PDB entry 7CAK | electron microscopy, 3.58 A resolution | chains A and D of the 9 polymer chains in the assembly

# Chain A
Molecule: Spike glycoprotein
Source organism: Severe acute respiratory syndrome coronavirus 2
Reference sequence: P0DTC2 (SPIKE_SARS2); residue numbers follow UniProt; this construct covers 1-1208
Amino-acid sequence (1208 residues; each row starts with the number of its first residue):
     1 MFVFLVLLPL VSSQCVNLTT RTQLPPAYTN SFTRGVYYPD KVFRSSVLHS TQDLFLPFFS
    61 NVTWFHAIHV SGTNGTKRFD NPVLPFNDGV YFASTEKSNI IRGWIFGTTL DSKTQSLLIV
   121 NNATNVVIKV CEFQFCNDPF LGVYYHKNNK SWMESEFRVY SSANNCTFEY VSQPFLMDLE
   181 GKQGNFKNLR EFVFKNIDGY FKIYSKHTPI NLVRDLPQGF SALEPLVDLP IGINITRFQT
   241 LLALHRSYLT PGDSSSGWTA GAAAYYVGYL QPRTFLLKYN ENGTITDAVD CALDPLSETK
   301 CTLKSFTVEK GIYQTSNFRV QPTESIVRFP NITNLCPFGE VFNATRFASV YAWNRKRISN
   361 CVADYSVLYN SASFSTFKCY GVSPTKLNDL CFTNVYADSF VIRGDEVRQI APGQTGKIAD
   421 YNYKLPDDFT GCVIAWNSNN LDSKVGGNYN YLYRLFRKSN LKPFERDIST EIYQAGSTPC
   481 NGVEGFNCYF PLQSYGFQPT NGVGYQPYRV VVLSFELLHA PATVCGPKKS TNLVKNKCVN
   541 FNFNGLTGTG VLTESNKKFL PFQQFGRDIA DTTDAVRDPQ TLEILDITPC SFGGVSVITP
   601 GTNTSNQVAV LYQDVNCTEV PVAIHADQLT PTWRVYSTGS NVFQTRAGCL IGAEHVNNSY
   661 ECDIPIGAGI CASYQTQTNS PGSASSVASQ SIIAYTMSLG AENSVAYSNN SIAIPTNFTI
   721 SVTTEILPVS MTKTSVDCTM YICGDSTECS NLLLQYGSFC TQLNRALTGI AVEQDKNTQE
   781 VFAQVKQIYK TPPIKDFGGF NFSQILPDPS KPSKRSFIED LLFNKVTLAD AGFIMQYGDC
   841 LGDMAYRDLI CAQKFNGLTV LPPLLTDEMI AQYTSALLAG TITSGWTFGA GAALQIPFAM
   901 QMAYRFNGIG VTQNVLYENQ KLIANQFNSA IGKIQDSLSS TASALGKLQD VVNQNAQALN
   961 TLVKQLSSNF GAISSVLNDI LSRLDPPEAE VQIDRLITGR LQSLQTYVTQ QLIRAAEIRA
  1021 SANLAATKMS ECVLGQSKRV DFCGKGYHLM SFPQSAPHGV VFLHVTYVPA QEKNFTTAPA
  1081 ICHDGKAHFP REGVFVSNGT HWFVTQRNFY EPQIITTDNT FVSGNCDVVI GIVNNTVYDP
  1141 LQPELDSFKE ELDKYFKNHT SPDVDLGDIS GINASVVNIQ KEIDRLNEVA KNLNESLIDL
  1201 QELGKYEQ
Disordered / not traced: 1-24, 70-79, 173-185, 246-262, 445-446, 621-640, 677-688, 828-848, 1148-1208
Sequence notes: engineered mutation Gly682 (Arg in P0DTC2), Ser683 (Arg in P0DTC2), Ser685 (Arg in P0DTC2), Met835 (Lys in P0DTC2), Met844 (Ile in P0DTC2), Tyr846 (Ala in P0DTC2), Pro986 (Lys in P0DTC2), Pro987 (Val in P0DTC2)
Disulfides: Cys131-Cys166, Cys291-Cys301, Cys336-Cys361, Cys379-Cys432, Cys480-Cys488, Cys617-Cys649, Cys662-Cys671, Cys738-Cys760, Cys743-Cys749, Cys1032-Cys1043, Cys1082-Cys1126
Covalently attached groups: N-acetylglucosamine (NAG) linked to Asn61, Asn122, Asn234, Asn282, Asn331, Asn343, Asn603, Asn616, Asn657, Asn709, Asn717, Asn801, Asn1074, Asn1098, Asn1134
UniProt features mapped onto this chain:
  - region: Asn280 to Cys301 (Putative superantigen), Arg403 to Asp405 (Integrin-binding motif), Asn448 to Phe456 (Immunodominant HLA epitope recognized by the CD8+), Pro681, Ala684 (Putative superantigen), Ser816 to Tyr837 (Fusion peptide 1), Asp1163 to Glu1202 (Heptad repeat 2)
  - site: Arg815, Ser816 (Cleavage)
  - glycosylation: Asn17 (N-linked (GlcNAc...) (complex) asparagine), Asn61 (N-linked (GlcNAc...) (hybrid) asparagine), Asn74 (N-linked (GlcNAc...) (complex) asparagine), Asn122 (N-linked (GlcNAc...) (hybrid) asparagine), Asn149 (N-linked (GlcNAc...) (complex) asparagine), Asn165 (N-linked (GlcNAc...) (complex) asparagine), Asn234 (N-linked (GlcNAc...) (high mannose) asparagine), Asn282 (N-linked (GlcNAc...) (complex) asparagine), Thr323 (O-linked (GalNAc) threonine), Ser325 (O-linked (HexNAc...) serine), Asn331 (N-linked (GlcNAc...) (complex) asparagine), Asn343 (N-linked (GlcNAc...) (complex) asparagine), Asn603 (N-linked (GlcNAc...) (hybrid) asparagine), Asn616 (N-linked (GlcNAc...) (complex) asparagine), Asn657 (N-linked (GlcNAc...) (complex) asparagine), Thr676 (O-linked (GlcNAc...) threonine), Thr678 (O-linked (GlcNAc...) threonine), Asn709 (N-linked (GlcNAc...) (high mannose) asparagine), Asn717 (N-linked (GlcNAc...) (hybrid) asparagine), Asn801 (N-linked (GlcNAc...) (hybrid) asparagine) and 6 more in UniProt
  - natural variant: Leu5 (L5F: In strain: Iota/B.1.526), Ser13 (S13I: In strain: Epsilon/B.1.427/B.1.429), Leu18 (L18F: In strain: Beta/B.1.351, Gamma/P.1 and 1 more), Thr19 (T19I: In strain: Omicron/BQ.1.1, Omicron/XBB.1.5 and 1 more; T19R: In strain: Delta/B.1.617.2, Omicron/BA.2 and 4 more), Thr20 (T20N: In strain: Gamma/P.1), Leu24 to Ala27 (sequence variant, change not given here; In strain: Omicron/BA.2, Omicron/BA.2.12.1 and 6 more), Pro26 (P26S: In strain: Gamma/P.1), Gln52 (Q52H: In strain: Omicron/EG.5.1), Ala67 (A67V: In strain: Eta/B.1.525, Omicron/BA.1), His69 to Val70 (deletion: In strain: Alpha/B.1.1.7, Eta/B.1.525 and 5 more), Gly75 (G75V: In strain: Lambda/C.37), Thr76 (T76I: In strain: Lambda/C.37), 82 further natural variant entries in UniProt
  - mutagenesis: His69 to Val70 (Increased incorporation of cleaved spike into virions), Asn121 (N121Q: Partial loss of biliverdin affinity), Arg190 (R190K: Partial loss of biliverdin affinity), Asn234 (N234Q: Increased resistance to neutralizing antibodies), Asn331 (N331Q: Reduced viral infectivity), Asn343 (N343Q: Reduced viral infectivity), Leu452 (L452R: Increased resistance to neutralizing antibodies. Decreases HLA binding to NF9 epitope. Increased binding affinity to human ACE2), Tyr453 (Y453F: Decreased HLA binding to NF9 epitope. Increased binding affinity to human ACE2), Ala475 (A475V: Increased resistance to neutralizing antibodies), Val483 (V483A: Increased resistance to neutralizing antibodies), Glu484 (E484D: Increased replication in human TMEM106B overexpressing cells), Phe490 (F490L: Increased resistance to neutralizing antibodies and human covalescent sera neutralization), 12 further mutagenesis entries in UniProt
From the paper describing this entry:
  - mutagenesis - V367F: unchanged binding to H014

# Chain D
Molecule: Light chain of H014 Fab
Source organism: Homo sapiens
Notes: antibody fragment or engineered binder
Amino-acid sequence (210 residues; each row starts with the number of its first residue):
     2 IVLTQSPFQS VSPKEKVTIT CRASQSISSN LHWYQQKPDQ SPKLLIKYAS QSISGIPSRF
    62 SGSGSGTDFT LTINSLEAED FGIYFCQQTN FWPYIFGQGT KLEILKRTVA APSVFIFPPS
   122 DEQLKSGTAS VVCLLNNFYP REAKVQWKVD NALQSGNSES VTEQDSKDST YSLSSTLTLS
   182 KADYEKHKVY ACEVTHQGLS STKSFNRGEC
Disordered / not traced: 109-211
Disulfides: Cys22-Cys87

# Chain A / chain D interface
Residue-residue contacts (17; chain A residue first):
  Tyr365(A) - Trp93(D)
  Ala372(A) - Ile2(D)
  Ala372(A) - Ser27(D)
  Ala372(A) - Phe92(D)
  Ser373(A) - Phe92(D)
  Ser373(A) - Trp93(D)
  Phe374(A) - Phe92(D)
  Phe374(A) - Trp93(D)  hydrogen bond (backbone-backbone)
  Ser375(A) - Asn91(D)  hydrogen bond
  Ser375(A) - Phe92(D)
  Ser375(A) - Trp93(D)
  Ser375(A) - Tyr95(D)  hydrogen bond (backbone-side chain)
  Phe377(A) - Trp93(D)
  Asn437(A) - Asn91(D)
  Asn437(A) - Phe92(D)
  Val503(A) - Ser30(D)
  Val503(A) - Asn31(D)
Also at the interface, not in a pair above, chain A (10 interface residues in all): Ser371, Thr376
Also at the interface, not in a pair above, chain D (9 interface residues in all): Ser29

# Overview
10 residues of chain A and 9 residues of chain D are in contact; the contacts include 3 hydrogen bonds. Polar
pairs include Ser375(A)-Asn91(D), Ser375(A)-Tyr95(D) and Phe374(A)-Trp93(D). Covalently linked
N-acetylglucosamine: at Asn61(A), Asn122(A), Asn234(A), Asn282(A), Asn331(A) and Asn343(A) and 9 more. From
the paper: V367F of chain A leaves binding to H014 unchanged.
Chain A is Spike glycoprotein (Severe acute respiratory syndrome coronavirus 2) and chain D is Light chain of
H014 Fab (Homo sapiens); the structure, SARS-CoV-2 S trimer with three RBD in the open state and complexed
with three H014 Fab, was determined by electron microscopy together with 7CAC, 7CAB, 7CAI and 7CAH from the
same study.
